Entry 7TJF (electron microscopy, 2.60 A resolution); this record covers chains D and E of the 8 polymer chains in the assembly.

[Chain D]
Name: Origin recognition complex subunit 4
Organism: Saccharomyces cerevisiae
UniProtKB: P54791 (ORC4_YEAST); residue numbers follow UniProt; this construct covers 1-529
Sequence (532 residues; each row starts with the number of its first residue; numbers below 1 keep their minus sign (Ser-2 is residue -2)):
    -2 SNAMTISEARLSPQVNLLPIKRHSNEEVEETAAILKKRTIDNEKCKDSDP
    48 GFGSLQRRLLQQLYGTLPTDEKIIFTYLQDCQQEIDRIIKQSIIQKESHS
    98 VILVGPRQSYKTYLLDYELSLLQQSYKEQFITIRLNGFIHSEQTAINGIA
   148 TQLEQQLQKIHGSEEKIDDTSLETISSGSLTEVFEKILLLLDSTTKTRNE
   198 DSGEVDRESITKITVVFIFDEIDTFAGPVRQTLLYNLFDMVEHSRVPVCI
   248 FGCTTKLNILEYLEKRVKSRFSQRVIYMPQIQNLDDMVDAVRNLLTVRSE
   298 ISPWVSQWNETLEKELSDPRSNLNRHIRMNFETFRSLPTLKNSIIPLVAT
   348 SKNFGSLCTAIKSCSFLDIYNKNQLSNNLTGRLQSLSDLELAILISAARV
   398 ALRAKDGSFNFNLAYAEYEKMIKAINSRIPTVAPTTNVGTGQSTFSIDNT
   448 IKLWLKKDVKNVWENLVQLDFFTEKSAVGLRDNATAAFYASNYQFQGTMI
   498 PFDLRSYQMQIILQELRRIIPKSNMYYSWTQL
Not modelled in the structure: -2 to 45, 159-170, 190-207, 426-446
Differences from the reference sequence: expression tag (-2 to 0)
Metal / ion sites: Mg2+: Thr109 (together with ATP)
Residues lining bound ligands:
  - ATP (adenosine-5'-triphosphate), molecule 1: Tyr61, Gly62, Pro103, Arg104, Gln105, Ser106, Tyr107, Lys108, Thr109, Tyr110, Asp113, Glu218, Thr252, Pro335, Lys338
  - ATP, molecule 2: His240, Arg263, Arg267
UniProt features mapped onto this chain:
  - modified residue: Ser9 (Phosphoserine)
What the authors report for this chain:
  - binding site for ATP: Arg267

[Chain E]
Name: Origin recognition complex subunit 5
Organism: Saccharomyces cerevisiae
UniProtKB: P50874 (ORC5_YEAST); residue numbers follow UniProt; this construct covers 1-479
Sequence (479 residues; each row starts with the number of its first residue):
     1 MNVTTPEVAFREYQTNCLASYISADPDITPSNLILQGYSGTGKTYTLKKY
    51 FNANPNLHAVWLEPVELVSWKPLLQAIARTVQYKLKTLYPNIPTTDYDPL
   101 QVEEPFLLVKTLHNIFVQYESLQEKTCLFLILDGFDSLQDLDAALFNKYI
   151 KLNELLPKDSKINIKFIYTMLETSFLQRYSTHCIPTVMFPRYNVDEVSTI
   201 LVMSRCGELMEDSCLRKRIIEEQITDCTDDQFQNVAANFIHLIVQAFHSY
   251 TGNDIFALNDLIDFKWPKYVSRITKENIFEPLALYKSAIKLFLSTDDNLS
   301 ENGQGESAITTNRDDLENSQTYDLSIISKYLLIASYICSYLEPRYDASIF
   351 SRKTRIIQGRAAYGRRKKKEVNPRYLQPSLFAIERLLAIFQAIFPIQGKA
   401 ESGSLSALREESLMKANIEVFQNLSELHTLKLIATTMNKNIDYLSPKVRW
   451 KVNVPWEIIKEISESVHFNISDYFSDIHE
Not modelled in the structure: 1, 223-229, 301-322, 397-404, 479
Metal / ion sites: Mg2+: Thr44 (together with ATP)
Residues lining bound ligands:
  - ATP (adenosine-5'-triphosphate), molecule 1: Val8, Ala9, Phe10, Arg11, Tyr38, Ser39, Gly40, Thr41, Gly42, Lys43, Thr44, Tyr45, Leu171, Tyr192, Ile200, Met203, Ile255, Phe256
  - ATP, molecule 2: Lys151, Glu154, His182
UniProt features mapped onto this chain:
  - binding site (ATP): Gly37 to Thr44

[Chain D / chain E interface]
Residue-residue contacts - 101 pairs, chain D then chain E:
  Arg54(D) - Asn2(E)  hydrogen bond
  Leu57(D) - Ile28(E)  hydrophobic
  Gln58(D) - Ile28(E)
  Tyr61(D) - Tyr21(E)
  Tyr61(D) - Asp27(E)
  Tyr61(D) - Ile28(E)
  Tyr61(D) - Pro30(E)
  Thr63(D) - Asp27(E)  hydrogen bond (side chain-backbone)
  Arg104(D) - Thr181(E)
  Arg104(D) - His182(E)  hydrogen bond
  Gln105(D) - Thr181(E)
  Gln105(D) - His182(E)
  Gln105(D) - Cys183(E)
  Thr109(D) - Glu154(E)
  Asp113(D) - Lys158(E)  salt bridge
  Arg131(D) - Glu154(E)
  Asn133(D) - Lys151(E)
  Phe135(D) - Asn147(E)
  Phe135(D) - Lys148(E)
  Ile136(D) - Pro105(E)  hydrophobic
  Ile136(D) - Phe106(E)
  Ile136(D) - Lys148(E)
  Ile136(D) - Leu155(E)  hydrophobic
  His137(D) - Leu155(E)
  Thr141(D) - Glu104(E)
  Thr141(D) - Phe106(E)
  Asn144(D) - Phe106(E)
  Gly145(D) - Phe106(E)
  Thr148(D) - Lys110(E)
  Gln152(D) - His113(E)  hydrogen bond
  Asp217(D) - Glu154(E)
  Ser333(D) - Cys183(E)
  Thr336(D) - Cys183(E)
  Asn339(D) - Tyr21(E)  hydrogen bond (backbone-side chain)
  Asn339(D) - Cys183(E)  hydrogen bond (side chain-backbone)
  Asn339(D) - Ile184(E)
  Asn339(D) - Pro185(E)
  Ile342(D) - Tyr21(E)  hydrophobic
  Pro343(D) - Ser20(E)
  Pro343(D) - Tyr21(E)
  Ala346(D) - Ser20(E)
  Thr347(D) - Asn16(E)
  Phe363(D) - Tyr13(E)  hydrophobic
  Ile366(D) - Tyr13(E)  hydrophobic
  Tyr367(D) - Tyr13(E)
  Asn370(D) - Tyr13(E)
  Asn370(D) - Gln14(E)
  Asn370(D) - Met188(E)  hydrogen bond (side chain-backbone)
  Gln371(D) - Thr186(E)  hydrogen bond (side chain-backbone)
  Gln371(D) - Met188(E)
  Ser373(D) - Met188(E)
  Ser373(D) - Pro190(E)
  Asn374(D) - Gln36(E)  hydrogen bond
  Asn374(D) - Thr173(E)  hydrogen bond (backbone-side chain)
  Asn374(D) - Met188(E)
  Asn374(D) - Phe189(E)
  Asn374(D) - Pro190(E)
  Arg379(D) - Tyr38(E)  hydrogen bond
  Ser382(D) - Arg191(E)  hydrogen bond
  Ser382(D) - Asn253(E)  hydrogen bond (backbone-side chain)
  Ser384(D) - His248(E)
  Ser384(D) - Ser249(E)  hydrogen bond (side chain-backbone)
  Asp385(D) - Ser249(E)  hydrogen bond
  Leu386(D) - Ser249(E)
  Glu387(D) - Gly252(E)
  Asn407(D) - Tyr375(E)  hydrogen bond (side chain-backbone)
  Asn409(D) - Arg374(E)
  Asn409(D) - Tyr375(E)
  Leu410(D) - Tyr375(E)  hydrophobic
  Lys449(D) - Leu293(E)
  Trp451(D) - Tyr250(E)  hydrophobic
  Asp455(D) - Tyr250(E)
  Asp455(D) - Thr295(E)  hydrogen bond
  Asn458(D) - Tyr250(E)  hydrogen bond (side chain-backbone)
  Val459(D) - Ser249(E)
  Val459(D) - Tyr250(E)
  Asn462(D) - Thr251(E)
  Leu466(D) - Tyr38(E)  hydrophobic
  Leu466(D) - Arg191(E)
  Leu477(D) - Leu141(E)
  Leu477(D) - Ala143(E)  hydrophobic
  Leu477(D) - Phe175(E)  hydrophobic
  Leu477(D) - Arg178(E)
  Arg478(D) - Asp142(E)
  Arg478(D) - Ala143(E)  hydrogen bond (backbone-backbone)
  Asp479(D) - Ala143(E)
  Asp479(D) - Ala144(E)  hydrogen bond (backbone-backbone)
  Asn480(D) - Asp142(E)
  Ala481(D) - Asp142(E)
  Gln493(D) - Asn438(E)  hydrogen bond
  Met496(D) - Asn438(E)
  Met496(D) - Asn453(E)
  Ile497(D) - Asn453(E)
  Pro498(D) - Asn453(E)
  Pro498(D) - Pro455(E)  hydrophobic
  Asp500(D) - Pro455(E)
  Leu501(D) - Tyr340(E)
  Leu501(D) - Leu376(E)
  Leu501(D) - Gln377(E)  hydrogen bond (backbone-side chain)
  Leu501(D) - Pro378(E)
  Ser503(D) - Gln377(E)  hydrogen bond
Also at the interface, not in a pair above, chain D (71 interface residues in all): Ser138, Pro335, Leu383, Ala413, Lys454, Gln465, Asp467, Ala484, Gln491
Also at the interface, not in a pair above, chain E (66 interface residues in all): Thr29, Gly37, Val109, Asp140, Ser174, Val187, Ala246, Asn298, Lys439, Glu457

[Overview]
The interface between chain D and chain E involves 71 residues on one side and 66 on the other; the contacts
include 23 hydrogen bonds and 1 salt bridge. Among the polar pairs are Asp113(D)-Lys158(E), Arg54(D)-Asn2(E)
and Thr63(D)-Asp27(E). The paper reports a binding site for ATP at Arg267(D).
Chain D is Origin recognition complex subunit 4 and chain E is Origin recognition complex subunit 5, both from
Saccharomyces cerevisiae; the structure, S. cerevisiae ORC bound to 84 bp ARS1 DNA, was determined by electron
microscopy together with 7TJH, 7TJI, 7TJJ and 7TJK from the same study.
